PDB entry 7KBE | electron microscopy, 3.50 A resolution | chains C and J of the 10 polymer chains in the assembly

Chain C:
Name: Histone H2A
From: Xenopus laevis
UniProtKB: Q6DKE3 (Q6DKE3_XENLA); numbering as in UniProt (aligned over 1-139)
Chain sequence (139 residues; row label = number of the first residue in the row):
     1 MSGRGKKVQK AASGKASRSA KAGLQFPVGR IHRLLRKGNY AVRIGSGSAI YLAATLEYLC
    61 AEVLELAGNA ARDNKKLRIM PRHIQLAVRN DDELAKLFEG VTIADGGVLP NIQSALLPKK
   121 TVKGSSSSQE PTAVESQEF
Disordered / not traced: 1-14, 121-139
Reported in the primary citation:
  - binding site for the 156-nt DNA strand: Lys15 to Ile44

Chain J:
Molecule: 156-nt DNA strand
From: Xenopus laevis
Sequence (156 nucleotides; numbered -5 to 150; the number before each row is that of its first residue; numbers below 1 keep their minus sign (DC-5 is residue -5)):
    -5 CTAGGATATC ACAATCCCGG TGCCGAGGCC GCTCAATTGG TCGTAGACAG CTCTAGCACC
    55 GCTTAAACGC ACGTACGCGC TGTCCCCCGC GTTTTAACCG CCAAGGGGAT TACTCCCTAG
   115 TCTCCAGGCA CGTGTCAGAT ATAGATTGTG ATATCC

How chain C and chain J interact:
Residue-residue contacts (13; chain C residue first):
  Lys15(C) with DC118(J), base contact
  Arg30(C) with DG122(J), sugar contact; DC123(J), salt bridge to the phosphate
  Arg43(C) with DT112(J), hydrogen bond to the sugar; DA113(J), phosphate contact
  Ile44(C) with DT112(J), sugar contact; DA113(J), hydrogen bond to the phosphate
  Gly45(C) with DT112(J), phosphate contact
  Ser46(C) with DT112(J), hydrogen bond to the phosphate
  Lys76(C) with DG132(J), phosphate contact; DA133(J), salt bridge to the phosphate
  Leu77(C) with DG132(J), hydrogen bond to the phosphate
  Arg78(C) with DG132(J), hydrogen bond to the phosphate
Also at the interface, not in a pair above, chain C (12 interface residues in all): Arg36, Met80, Lys119
Also at the interface, not in a pair above, chain J (10 interface residues in all): DC70, DC119, DA131

Overview:
Chain C and chain J form an interface of 12 and 10 residues respectively; the contacts include 5 hydrogen
bonds and 2 salt bridges. Polar pairs include Arg43(C)-DT112(J), Ile44(C)-DA113(J) and Ser46(C)-DT112(J). The
paper reports a binding site for the 156-nt DNA strand at Lys15(C).
Here chain C is Histone H2A and chain J is a 156-nt DNA strand, both from Xenopus laevis. Entry 7KBE
(Nucleosome isolated from metaphase chromosome formed in Xenopus egg extract (oligo fraction)) was determined
by electron microscopy together with 7KBD and 7KBF from the same study.
